9B16 - chains A and H of the 8 polymer chains in the assembly; structure by electron microscopy, 2.89 A resolution.

[Chain A (and H)]
Molecule: Creatine kinase U-type, mitochondrial
From: Homo sapiens
Notes: EC 2.7.3.2; chain H of this document is another copy of the same molecule, construct and numbering; everything in this record applies to it too
Reference sequence: P12532 (KCRU_HUMAN); residues 1-379 here correspond to UniProt positions 39-417 (UniProt number = residue number + 38)
Amino-acid sequence (418 residues; each row starts with the number of its first residue; numbers below 1 keep their minus sign (Met-27 is residue -27)):
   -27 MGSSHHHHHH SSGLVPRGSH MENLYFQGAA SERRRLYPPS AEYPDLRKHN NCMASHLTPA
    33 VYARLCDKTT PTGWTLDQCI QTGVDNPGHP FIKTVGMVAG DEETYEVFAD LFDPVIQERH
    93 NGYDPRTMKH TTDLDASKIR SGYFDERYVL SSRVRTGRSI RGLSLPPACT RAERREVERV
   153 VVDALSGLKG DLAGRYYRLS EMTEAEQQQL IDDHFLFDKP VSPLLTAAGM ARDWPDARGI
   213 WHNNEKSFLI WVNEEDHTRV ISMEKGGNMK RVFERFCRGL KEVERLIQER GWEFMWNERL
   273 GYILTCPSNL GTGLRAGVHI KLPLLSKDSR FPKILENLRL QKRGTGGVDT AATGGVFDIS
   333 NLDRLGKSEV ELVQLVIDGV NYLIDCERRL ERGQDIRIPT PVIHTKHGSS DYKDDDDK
Not modelled in the structure: -27 to 2, 23, 319-327, 371-390
Covalently attached groups: compound KLU linked to Cys278
Differences from the reference sequence: expression tag (-27 to 0, 380-390)
Small-molecule neighbours:
  - ADP (adenosine-5'-diphosphate): Ser123, Ser124, Arg125, Arg127, His186, Trp223, Arg231, Met235, Arg287, Gly289, Val290, His291, Arg315, Gly318
  - KLU ((2S)-4-(chloroacetyl)-3,4-dihydro-2H-1,4-benzoxazine-2-carboxamide): Thr54, Gly55, Thr66, Val67, Gly68, Met69, Val70, Leu196, Leu197, Ala200, Met202, Glu227, Ser280
Swiss-Prot annotation at these positions:
  - region: Ala2 to Ala26 (Cardiolipin-binding)
  - binding site (ATP): Ser123 to Arg127, His186, Arg231, Arg287, Arg315 to Val320, Asp330
  - modified residue: Ser113 (Phosphoserine), Ser158 (Phosphoserine), Thr175 (Phosphothreonine), Ser194 (Phosphoserine), Thr317 (Phosphothreonine)
From the paper describing this entry:
  - binding site for KLU: Thr54, Gly68, Cys278
  - catalytic residues: Glu227 (citing earlier work)
  - mutagenesis - H61A, H61K, D321N: unchanged catalytic activity
  - mutagenesis - E226A, E227D, E227Q: decreased catalytic activity
  - mutagenesis - E227D, E227Q: unchanged binding to all substrates
  - mutagenesis - H61A, H61K, E227Q: decreased binding to pCr
  - mutagenesis - H61A, E227Q: decreased binding to ADP

[How chain A and chain H interact]
Pairs across the interface (34):
  Tyr9(A) with Ala144(H), hydrophobic; Glu148(H), hydrogen bond
  Ala13(A) with Arg147(H), hydrogen bond (backbone-side chain)
  Glu14(A) with Thr142(H), hydrogen bond; Arg143(H), hydrogen bond (backbone-side chain); Ala144(H), hydrogen bond (side chain-backbone); Arg147(H)
  Tyr15(A) with Arg147(H), hydrogen bond (backbone-side chain)
  Pro16(A) with Arg143(H); Arg147(H)
  Asp17(A) with Arg147(H)
  Tyr34(A) with Arg143(H), hydrogen bond
  Gln53(A) with Arg204(H); Asp205(H), hydrogen bond
  Val56(A) with Asp205(H)
  Asp57(A) with Arg204(H); Asp205(H), hydrogen bond (side chain-backbone)
  Thr142(A) with Glu14(H), hydrogen bond
  Arg143(A) with Glu14(H), hydrogen bond (side chain-backbone); Pro16(H); Tyr34(H), hydrogen bond
  Ala144(A) with Tyr9(H), hydrophobic; Glu14(H), hydrogen bond (backbone-side chain)
  Arg147(A) with Ala13(H), hydrogen bond (side chain-backbone); Glu14(H); Tyr15(H), hydrogen bond (side chain-backbone); Pro16(H); Asp17(H)
  Glu148(A) with Tyr9(H), hydrogen bond
  Arg204(A) with Gln53(H); Asp57(H)
  Asp205(A) with Gln53(H), hydrogen bond; Val56(H); Asp57(H), hydrogen bond (backbone-side chain)
Also at the interface, not in a pair above, chain A (24 interface residues in all): Asp49, Ile52, Leu135, Glu145, Ala203, Trp206, Asp208
Also at the interface, not in a pair above, chain H (24 interface residues in all): Asp49, Ile52, Leu135, Glu145, Ala203, Trp206, Asp208

[Summary]
The chain A/chain H interface involves 24 residues from each chain, with 18 hydrogen bonds. Polar contacts
include Tyr9(A)-Glu148(H), Ala13(A)-Arg147(H) and Glu14(A)-Thr142(H). Ligands of chain A: ADP. Compound KLU is
covalently linked to Cys278(A). The paper reports the catalytic residue Glu227(A); E226A, E227D and E227Q of
chain A reduce catalytic activity; 6 substitutions were tested in all.
Chain A and chain H are both Creatine kinase U-type, mitochondrial (Homo sapiens); the structure, Cryo-EM
structure of human uMtCK1 in complex with ADP and covalent inhibitor CKi, was determined by electron
microscopy, deposited together with 9B04, 9B05, 9B0T, 9B0U and 9B14.
